PDB entry 1YF3 | X-ray diffraction, 2.29 A resolution | chains D and B of the 4 polymer chains in the assembly

== Chain D ==
Molecule: 13-nt DNA strand
Sequence (13 nucleotides; each row starts with the number of its first residue):
   422 TGTCAGATCATGG

== Chain B ==
Name: DNA adenine methylase
Source organism: Enterobacteria phage T4
Notes: EC 2.1.1.72
UniProtKB: P04392 (DMA_BPT4); residues 1-259 here = UniProt positions 1-259
Amino-acid sequence (259 residues; row label = number of the first residue in the row):
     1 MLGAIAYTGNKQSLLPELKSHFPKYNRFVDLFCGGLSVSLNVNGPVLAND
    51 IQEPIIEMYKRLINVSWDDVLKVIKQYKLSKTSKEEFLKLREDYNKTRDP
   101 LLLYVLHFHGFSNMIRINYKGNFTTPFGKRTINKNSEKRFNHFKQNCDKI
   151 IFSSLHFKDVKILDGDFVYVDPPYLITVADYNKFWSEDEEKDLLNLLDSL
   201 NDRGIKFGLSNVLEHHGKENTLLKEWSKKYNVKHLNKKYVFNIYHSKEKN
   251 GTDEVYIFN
Unresolved in the structure: 239-248
UniProt features mapped onto this chain:
  - binding site (S-adenosyl-L-methionine): Tyr7, Lys11, Phe32 to Ser37, Asp50, His156, Phe157, Asp171, Tyr181
  - mutagenesis: Pro126 (P126A/C/G: Hypermethylates DNA; P126E/F/H: Loss of methylase activity; P126S: In damh; hypermethylating mutant), Phe127 (F127V: No longer methylates hmC-DNA-containing DNA)
Ligand contacts: S-adenosylhomocysteine (SAH): Tyr7, Gly9, Asn10, Lys11, Leu31, Phe32, Cys33, Gly34, Gly35, Leu36, Ser37, Val38, Asn49, Asp50, Ile51, Gln52, Leu155, His156, Phe157, Asp171, Pro172, Pro173, Tyr181, Phe184, Trp185, Glu189
From the paper describing this entry:
  - binding site for the 13-nt DNA strand: Gln12, Ser13
  - binding site for the 13-nt DNA strand (chain D): Arg91, Phe111, Met114, Arg116, Asn118, Pro126, Arg130, Asn133
  - mutagenesis - K11S: abolished catalytic activity

== How chain D and chain B interact ==
Residue-residue contacts (8; chain D residue first):
  DT422(D) with Phe111(B), stacking on the base; Met114(B), base contact; Arg116(B), base contact; Pro126(B), sugar contact
  DC430(D) with Lys138(B), hydrogen bond to the phosphate
  DA431(D) with Lys134(B), phosphate contact; Lys138(B), salt bridge to the phosphate
  DT432(D) with Lys134(B), salt bridge to the phosphate
Also at the interface, not in a pair above, chain B (7 interface residues in all): Phe127

== In short ==
Chain D and chain B form an interface of 4 and 7 residues respectively; the contacts include 1 hydrogen bond,
2 salt bridges and 1 aromatic stacking contact. Polar contacts include DC430(D)-Lys138(B), DA431(D)-Lys138(B)
and DT432(D)-Lys134(B). From the paper: a binding site for the 13-nt DNA strand (chain D) at Arg91(B),
Phe111(B) and Met114(B) among others; K11S of chain B abolishes catalytic activity.
Chain D is a 13-nt DNA strand and chain B is DNA adenine methylase (Enterobacteria phage T4); the structure,
T4Dam in Complex with AdoHcy and 13-mer Oligonucleotide Making Non- and Semi-specific (~1/4) Contact, was
determined by X-ray diffraction (same publication as 1YFJ and 1YFL).
